PDB entry 8XWX | X-ray diffraction, 2.69 A resolution | chains C and B of the 7 polymer chains in the assembly

# Chain C (and B)
Molecule: Mitochondrial fission 1 protein
Organism: Homo sapiens
Notes: chain B of this document is another copy of the same molecule, construct and numbering; everything in this record applies to it too
UniProt: Q9Y3D6 (FIS1_HUMAN); numbering as in UniProt (aligned over 1-123)
Amino-acid sequence (125 residues; numbered -1 to 123; the number before each row is that of its first residue; numbers below 1 keep their minus sign (Gly-1 is residue -1)):
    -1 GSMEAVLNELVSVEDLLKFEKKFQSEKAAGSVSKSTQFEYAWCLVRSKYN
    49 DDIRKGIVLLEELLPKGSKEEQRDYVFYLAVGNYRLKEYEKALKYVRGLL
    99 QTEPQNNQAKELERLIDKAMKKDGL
Unresolved in the structure: -1 to 1, 68, 103-104, 122-123 (chain B: -1 to 1, 121-123)
Construct notes: expression tag (-1 to 0)
What the authors report for this chain:
  - mutagenesis - V56E: unchanged binding to B-cell receptor-associated protein 31

# How chain C and chain B interact
Pairs across the interface - 48 pairs, chain C then chain B:
  Val4(C) - Leu113(B)  hydrophobic
  Leu5(C) - Tyr82(B)  hydrophobic
  Leu5(C) - Arg83(B)
  Leu5(C) - Leu110(B)  hydrophobic
  Leu8(C) - Phe75(B)  hydrophobic
  Leu8(C) - Gln106(B)
  Leu8(C) - Leu110(B)
  Leu8(C) - Leu113(B)  hydrophobic
  Val9(C) - Arg44(B)
  Val9(C) - Phe75(B)  hydrophobic
  Val9(C) - Val79(B)  hydrophobic
  Val11(C) - Gln106(B)
  Glu12(C) - Phe75(B)
  Glu12(C) - Asn104(B)  hydrogen bond
  Glu12(C) - Gln106(B)
  Asp13(C) - Trp40(B)  hydrogen bond
  Asp13(C) - Arg44(B)  salt bridge
  Asp13(C) - Tyr76(B)  hydrogen bond
  Lys16(C) - Glu68(B)  salt bridge
  Lys16(C) - Asp72(B)  salt bridge
  Phe17(C) - Phe36(B)  hydrophobic
  Lys19(C) - Glu68(B)
  Lys20(C) - Glu69(B)  salt bridge
  Ser33(C) - Ser33(B)
  Phe36(C) - Phe17(B)  hydrophobic
  Glu37(C) - Ser33(B)
  Glu37(C) - Glu37(B)
  Trp40(C) - Asp13(B)
  Trp40(C) - Trp40(B)  hydrophobic
  Arg44(C) - Val9(B)
  Arg44(C) - Asp13(B)  salt bridge
  Glu69(C) - Lys20(B)
  Asp72(C) - Lys20(B)  salt bridge
  Phe75(C) - Leu8(B)  hydrophobic
  Phe75(C) - Val9(B)  hydrophobic
  Phe75(C) - Glu12(B)
  Tyr76(C) - Asp13(B)  hydrogen bond
  Val79(C) - Val9(B)  hydrophobic
  Tyr82(C) - Leu5(B)  hydrophobic
  Arg83(C) - Leu5(B)
  Glu101(C) - Lys16(B)  salt bridge
  Gln106(C) - Val11(B)
  Gln106(C) - Glu12(B)
  Leu110(C) - Leu5(B)  hydrophobic
  Leu110(C) - Leu8(B)  hydrophobic
  Leu113(C) - Val4(B)  hydrophobic
  Leu113(C) - Leu5(B)
  Leu113(C) - Leu8(B)  hydrophobic
Also at the interface, not in a pair above, chain C (31 interface residues in all): Asn6, Leu15, Leu97, Glu109
Also at the interface, not in a pair above, chain B (32 interface residues in all): Glu7, Ser10, Arg71, Glu101, Glu109

# Summary
Chain C and chain B form an interface of 31 and 32 residues respectively; the contacts include 4 hydrogen
bonds and 7 salt bridges. Among the polar pairs are Asp13(C)-Arg44(B), Lys16(C)-Glu68(B) and
Lys16(C)-Asp72(B). From the paper: V56E of chain C leaves binding to B-cell receptor-associated protein 31
unchanged.
Both chains are Mitochondrial fission 1 protein (Homo sapiens). Entry 8XWX (Crystal structure of FIS1-BAP31
complex from human) was determined by X-ray diffraction together with 7YA9 from the same study.
